7L1C - chains A and C of the 3 polymer chains in the assembly; structure by X-ray diffraction, 1.96 A resolution.

# Chain A
Protein: HLA class I histocompatibility antigen, A alpha chain
Source organism: Homo sapiens
UniProt: P04439 (HLAA_HUMAN); residues 1-274 here correspond to UniProt positions 25-298 (UniProt number = residue number + 24)
Sequence (274 residues; row label = number of the first residue in the row):
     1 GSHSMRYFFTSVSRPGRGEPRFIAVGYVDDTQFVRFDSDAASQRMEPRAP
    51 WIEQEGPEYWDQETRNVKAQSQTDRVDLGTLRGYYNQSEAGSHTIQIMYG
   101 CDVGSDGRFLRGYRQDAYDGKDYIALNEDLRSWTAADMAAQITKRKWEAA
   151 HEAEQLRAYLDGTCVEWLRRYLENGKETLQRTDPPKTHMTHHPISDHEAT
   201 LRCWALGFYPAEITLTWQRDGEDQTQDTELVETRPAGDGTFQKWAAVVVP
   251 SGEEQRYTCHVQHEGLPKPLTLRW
Disulfides: Cys-101/Cys-164, Cys-203/Cys-259

# Chain C
Protein: mutant PIK3CA peptide
UniProt: P42336 (PK3CA_HUMAN); residues 1-9 here correspond to UniProt positions 1046-1054 (UniProt number = residue number + 1045)
Sequence (9 residues; each row starts with the number of its first residue):
     1 ALHGGWTTK
Sequence notes: engineered mutation Leu-2 (His1047 in P42336)

# How chain A and chain C interact
Residue-residue contacts (37; chain A residue first):
  Met-5(A) with Ala-1(C)
  Tyr-7(A) with Ala-1(C), hydrogen bond (side chain-backbone); Leu-2(C), hydrophobic
  Phe-9(A) with Leu-2(C), hydrophobic
  Met-45(A) with Leu-2(C), hydrophobic
  Glu-63(A) with Ala-1(C); Leu-2(C), hydrogen bond (side chain-backbone)
  Asn-66(A) with Trp-6(C)
  Val-67(A) with Leu-2(C)
  Ala-69(A) with Trp-6(C), hydrophobic
  Gln-70(A) with Trp-6(C), hydrogen bond
  Thr-73(A) with Trp-6(C)
  Val-76(A) with Thr-8(C)
  Asp-77(A) with Thr-8(C); Lys-9(C), hydrogen bond (side chain-backbone)
  Thr-80(A) with Lys-9(C)
  Leu-81(A) with Lys-9(C)
  Tyr-84(A) with Lys-9(C), hydrogen bond (side chain-backbone)
  Ile-95(A) with Lys-9(C)
  Tyr-99(A) with Leu-2(C); His-3(C), hydrogen bond (side chain-backbone)
  Asp-116(A) with Lys-9(C), salt bridge
  Thr-143(A) with Lys-9(C), hydrogen bond (side chain-backbone)
  Lys-146(A) with Thr-8(C), hydrogen bond; Lys-9(C), hydrogen bond (side chain-backbone)
  Trp-147(A) with Thr-7(C); Thr-8(C), hydrogen bond (side chain-backbone); Lys-9(C)
  Ala-150(A) with Thr-7(C)
  Glu-152(A) with Thr-7(C), hydrogen bond
  Gln-155(A) with His-3(C)
  Leu-156(A) with His-3(C)
  Tyr-159(A) with Ala-1(C), hydrogen bond (side chain-backbone); Leu-2(C); His-3(C)
  Trp-167(A) with Ala-1(C)
  Tyr-171(A) with Ala-1(C), hydrogen bond (side chain-backbone)
Interface residues without a listed pair, chain A (31 interface residues in all): Tyr-59, Ile-97, Tyr-123
Interface residues without a listed pair, chain C (8 interface residues in all): Gly-4

# Summary
31 residues of chain A face 8 of chain C across their interface; the contacts include 13 hydrogen bonds and 1
salt bridge. Polar pairs include Asp-116(A)/Lys-9(C), Tyr-7(A)/Ala-1(C) and Glu-63(A)/Leu-2(C).
Here chain A is HLA class I histocompatibility antigen, A alpha chain (Homo sapiens) and chain C is mutant
PIK3CA peptide. Entry 7L1C (Crystal structure of HLA-A*03:01 in complex with a mutant PIK3CA peptide) was
determined by X-ray diffraction together with 7L1B, 7L1D and 7RRG from the same study.
